3JAD - chains B and C of the 5 polymer chains in the assembly; structure by electron microscopy, 3.90 A resolution.

== Chain B (and C) ==
Protein: Glycine receptor subunit alphaZ1
From: Danio rerio
Notes: chain C of this document is another copy of the same molecule, construct and numbering; everything in this record applies to it too
Chain sequence (342 residues; each row starts with the number of its first residue):
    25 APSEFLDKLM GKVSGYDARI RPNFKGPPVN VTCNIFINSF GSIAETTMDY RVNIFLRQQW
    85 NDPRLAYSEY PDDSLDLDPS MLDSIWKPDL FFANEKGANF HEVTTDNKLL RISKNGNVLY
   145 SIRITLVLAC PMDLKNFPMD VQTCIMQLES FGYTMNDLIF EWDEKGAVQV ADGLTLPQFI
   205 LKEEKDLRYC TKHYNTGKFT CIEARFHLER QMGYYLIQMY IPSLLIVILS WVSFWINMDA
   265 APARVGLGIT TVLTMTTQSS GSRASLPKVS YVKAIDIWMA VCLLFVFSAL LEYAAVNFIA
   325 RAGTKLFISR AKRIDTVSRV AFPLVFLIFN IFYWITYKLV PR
Unresolved in the structure: 326-328, 365-366
Disulfides: Cys-214/Cys-225
Small-molecule neighbours:
  - strychnine (SY9), molecule 1: Phe-60, Phe-79, Arg-81, Leu-133, Arg-135, Leu-143, Ser-145
  - strychnine (SY9), molecule 2: Phe-115, Phe-175, Gly-176, Tyr-218, Thr-220, Phe-223
Reported in the primary citation:
  - binding site for strychnine: Phe-79, Arg-81, Tyr-218, Thr-220
  - disease-associated variants - V296M: increased signaling (citing earlier work)
  - post-translational modification sites: Asn-54
  - disease-associated variants - R234Q: decreased signaling in response to glycine (citing earlier work)
  - disease-associated variants - K292E, Y295C, Y295S: decreased signaling (citing earlier work)

== Chain B / chain C interface ==
Contacting residue pairs (64; chain B residue first):
  Asp-41(B) / Ser-27(C)
  Ala-42(B) / Asp-102(C)
  Arg-43(B) / Asp-102(C)  hydrogen bond (backbone-side chain)
  Ile-44(B) / Pro-26(C)  hydrophobic
  Phe-48(B) / Asp-96(C)
  Glu-69(B) / Pro-201(C)
  Thr-70(B) / Pro-201(C)
  Met-72(B) / Thr-199(C)
  Met-72(B) / Pro-201(C)
  Asp-113(B) / Thr-129(C)
  Leu-114(B) / Val-127(C)
  Leu-114(B) / Thr-128(C)  hydrogen bond (backbone-side chain)
  Leu-114(B) / Thr-129(C)
  Phe-115(B) / Phe-79(C)  hydrophobic
  Phe-115(B) / Asn-131(C)
  Phe-115(B) / Arg-147(C)
  Phe-116(B) / Arg-147(C)  hydrogen bond (backbone-side chain)
  Ala-117(B) / Asn-62(C)
  Ala-117(B) / Arg-147(C)  hydrogen bond (backbone-side chain)
  Glu-119(B) / Asn-77(C)  hydrogen bond (backbone-side chain)
  Glu-119(B) / His-125(C)  salt bridge
  Glu-119(B) / Val-127(C)
  Glu-119(B) / Arg-147(C)  salt bridge
  Lys-120(B) / Ser-63(C)
  Lys-120(B) / His-125(C)  hydrogen bond (backbone-side chain)
  Lys-120(B) / Thr-149(C)  hydrogen bond (backbone-side chain)
  Ala-122(B) / Val-127(C)  hydrophobic
  Phe-124(B) / Thr-128(C)
  Ile-148(B) / Val-127(C)  hydrophobic
  Ile-148(B) / Thr-128(C)
  Pro-155(B) / Gly-197(C)
  Pro-155(B) / Thr-199(C)
  Phe-175(B) / Phe-79(C)  hydrophobic
  Phe-175(B) / Asn-131(C)
  Phe-175(B) / Leu-133(C)  hydrophobic
  Gly-176(B) / Leu-133(C)
  Gly-176(B) / Arg-135(C)  hydrogen bond (backbone-side chain)
  Pro-266(B) / Ala-267(C)  hydrophobic
  Ile-273(B) / Thr-274(C)
  Val-276(B) / Leu-253(C)  hydrophobic
  Leu-277(B) / Leu-277(C)  hydrophobic
  Leu-277(B) / Thr-278(C)
  Thr-280(B) / Gln-282(C)
  Ser-284(B) / Gly-285(C)
  Arg-287(B) / Tyr-238(C)
  Lys-292(B) / Ser-289(C)  hydrogen bond (side chain-backbone)
  Val-293(B) / Tyr-238(C)
  Ser-294(B) / Gln-202(C)  hydrogen bond
  Ser-294(B) / Gln-235(C)
  Ser-294(B) / Gly-237(C)  hydrogen bond (backbone-backbone)
  Ser-294(B) / Tyr-238(C)  hydrogen bond (backbone-backbone)
  Ser-294(B) / Tyr-239(C)  hydrogen bond
  Tyr-295(B) / Pro-201(C)
  Tyr-295(B) / Gln-235(C)
  Val-296(B) / Gly-237(C)
  Val-296(B) / Tyr-238(C)
  Lys-297(B) / Tyr-238(C)
  Ala-304(B) / Ile-241(C)  hydrophobic
  Leu-307(B) / Pro-246(C)  hydrophobic
  Phe-311(B) / Leu-249(C)  hydrophobic
  Phe-311(B) / Ile-252(C)  hydrophobic
  Phe-311(B) / Leu-253(C)  hydrophobic
  Leu-314(B) / Leu-253(C)  hydrophobic
  Phe-322(B) / Trp-259(C)  hydrophobic
Interface residues without a listed pair, chain B (49 interface residues in all): Leu-80, Asn-118, Gly-121, Ile-146, Ala-153, Met-156, Tyr-218, Thr-281, Ser-283, Asp-300
Interface residues without a listed pair, chain C (50 interface residues in all): Ala-25, Phe-60, Phe-64, Ser-66, Glu-126, Asp-130, Lys-132, Ser-145, Leu-200, Arg-234, Met-236, Thr-281

== Overview ==
49 residues of chain B and 50 residues of chain C are in contact, with 13 hydrogen bonds and 2 salt bridges.
Among the polar pairs are Glu-119(B)/His-125(C), Glu-119(B)/Arg-147(C) and Arg-43(B)/Asp-102(C). From the
paper: a binding site for strychnine at Phe-79(B), Arg-81(B) and Tyr-218(B) among others; K292E, Y295C and
Y295S of chain B reduce signaling; 5 substitutions were tested in all.
Both chains are Glycine receptor subunit alphaZ1 (Danio rerio). Entry 3JAD (Structure of alpha-1 glycine
receptor by single particle electron cryo-microscopy, strychnine-bound state) was determined by electron
microscopy together with 3JAE and 3JAF from the same study.
